4YN4 - chains A and T of the 4 polymer chains in the assembly; structure by X-ray diffraction, 2.24 A resolution.

== Chain A ==
Protein: DNA polymerase beta
From: Homo sapiens
Notes: EC 2.7.7.7, 4.2.99.-
Reference sequence: P06746 (DPOLB_HUMAN); numbering as in UniProt (aligned over 1-335)
Chain sequence (335 residues; row label = number of the first residue in the row):
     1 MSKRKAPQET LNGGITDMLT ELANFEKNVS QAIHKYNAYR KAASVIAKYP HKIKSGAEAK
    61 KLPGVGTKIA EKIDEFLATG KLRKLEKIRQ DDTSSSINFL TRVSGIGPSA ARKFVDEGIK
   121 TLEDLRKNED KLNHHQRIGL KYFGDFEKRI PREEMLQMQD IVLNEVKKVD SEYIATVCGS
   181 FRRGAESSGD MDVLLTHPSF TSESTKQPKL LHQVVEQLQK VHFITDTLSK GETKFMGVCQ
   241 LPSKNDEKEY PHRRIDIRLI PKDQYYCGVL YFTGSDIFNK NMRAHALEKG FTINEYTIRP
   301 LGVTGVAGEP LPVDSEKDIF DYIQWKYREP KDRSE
Unresolved in the structure: 1-6, 205-206
Metal / ion sites: Na+ site 1: Lys60, Leu62, Val65 (shared with 1 residue of chain D); Na+ site 2: Thr101, Val103, Ile106 (shared with 1 residue of chain P); Mn2+ site 1: Asp190, Asp192 (together with 1FZ) (shared with 1 residue of chain P)
Residues lining bound ligands: 1FZ (5'-O-[(R)-hydroxy{[(R)-hydroxy(phosphonooxy)phosphoryl]amino}phosphoryl]thymidine): Arg149, Gly179, Ser180, Arg183, Ser188, Gly189, Asp190, Asp192, Tyr271, Phe272, Thr273, Gly274, Ser275, Asp276, Asn279
Curated features (UniProtKB/Swiss-Prot):
  - region: Arg183 to Asp192 (DNA-binding)
  - active site: Lys72 (Nucleophile)
  - binding site (K(+)): Lys60, Leu62, Val65, Thr101, Val103, Ile106
  - binding site (Na(+)): Lys60, Leu62, Val65, Thr101, Val103, Ile106
  - binding site (dATP): Arg149, Ser180, Arg183, Gly189, Asp190
  - binding site (dCTP): Arg149, Ser180, Arg183, Gly189, Asp190
  - binding site (dGTP): Arg149, Ser180, Arg183, Gly189, Asp190, Asp192
  - binding site (dTTP): Arg149, Ser180, Arg183, Gly189, Asp190
  - binding site (Mg(2+)): Asp190, Asp192, Asp256
  - modified residue: Lys72 (N6-acetyllysine), Arg83 (Omega-N-methylarginine), Arg152 (Omega-N-methylarginine)
  - cross-link (Glycyl lysine isopeptide (Lys-Gly)): Lys41 (interchain with G-Cter in ubiquitin), Lys61 (interchain with G-Cter in ubiquitin), Lys81 (interchain with G-Cter in ubiquitin)
  - natural variant: Leu22 (L22P: Found in a gastric cancer sample; uncertain significance), Tyr39 (Y39C: Found in a gastric cancer sample; uncertain significance), Gly118 (G118V: Decreased DNA-directed DNA polymerase activity), Arg137 (R137Q: Decreased function in base-excision repair), Arg149 (R149I: Decreased DNA-directed DNA polymerase activity), Asp160 (D160N: Found in a gastric cancer sample; uncertain significance), Cys239 (C239R: Found in a gastric cancer sample; uncertain significance), Lys289 (K289M: Found in a colon cancer sample; uncertain significance), Asn294 (N294D: Found in a gastric cancer sample; uncertain significance), Glu295 (E295K: Found in a gastric cancer sample; uncertain significance)
  - mutagenesis: Phe25 (F25W: No effect on 5'-dRP lyase activity. Decreased ssDNA binding), His34 (H34G: Decreased 5'-dRP lyase activity. Decreased ssDNA binding), Lys35 (K35A: Decreased 5'-dRP lyase activity. Decreased ssDNA binding. Loss of 5'-dRP lyase activity; when associated with A-68 and A-72. Decreased ssDNA binding; when associated with A-68 and A-72 ...), Tyr39 (Y39F: No effect on 5'-dRP lyase activity; Y39Q: Abolishes DNA polymerase and 5'-dRP lyase activity), Lys41 (K41R: Abolishes ubiquitination; when associated with R-61 and R-81), Lys60 (K60A: Decreased 5'-dRP lyase activity. Decreased ssDNA binding), Lys61 (K61R: Abolishes ubiquitination; when associated with R-41 and R-81), Lys68 (K68A: No effect on 5'-dRP lyase activity. Decreased ssDNA binding. Loss of 5'-dRP lyase activity; when associated with A-35 and A-72. Decreased ssDNA binding; when associated with A-35 and A-72 ...), Glu71 (E71Q: No effect on 5'-dRP lyase activity. No effect on structure shown by circular dichroism. No effect on ssDNA binding), Lys72 (K72A: Severely reduced 5'-dRP lyase activity. Does not affect ssDNA binding. Loss of 5'-dRP lyase activity; when associated with A-35 and A-68. Decreased ssDNA binding ...), Glu75 (E75A: Slightly decreased 5'-dRP lyase activity. Decreased ssDNA binding. No effect on structure shown by circular dichroism), Lys81 (K81R: Abolishes ubiquitination; when associated with R-41 and R-61), 5 further mutagenesis entries in UniProt
From the paper describing this entry:
  - catalytic residues: Asp256 (proposed by the authors, not directly observed)

== Chain T ==
Molecule: DNA 16-mer (template)
Sequence (16 nucleotides; each row starts with the number of its first residue):
     1 CCGACXTCGC ATCAGC
Modified positions: 7BG (2-amino-7-benzyl-9-(2-deoxy-2-fluoro-5-O-phosphono-beta-D-arabinofuranosyl)-6-oxo-6,9-dihydro-1H-purin-7-ium) at position 6

== How chain A and chain T interact ==
Residue-residue contacts (17; chain A residue first):
  Ile33(A) with 7BG_6(T), base contact
  His34(A) with DC5(T), stacking on the base
  Asn37(A) with 7BG_6(T), base contact
  His134(A) with DT12(T), phosphate contact
  Ser229(A) with DC10(T), phosphate contact; DA11(T), sugar contact
  Lys230(A) with DC10(T), hydrogen bond to the phosphate; DA11(T), hydrogen bond to the phosphate
  Gly231(A) with DC10(T), phosphate contact
  Glu232(A) with DC10(T), hydrogen bond to the phosphate
  Thr233(A) with DG9(T), phosphate contact; DC10(T), hydrogen bond to the phosphate
  Lys234(A) with DG9(T), phosphate contact; DC10(T), hydrogen bond to the phosphate
  Tyr271(A) with 7BG_6(T), base contact
  Tyr296(A) with DC8(T), sugar contact; DG9(T), phosphate contact
Interface residues without a listed pair, chain A (14 interface residues in all): Asn133, Leu228

== Overview ==
14 residues of chain A and 7 residues of chain T are in contact; the contacts include 5 hydrogen bonds and 1
aromatic stacking contact. Polar contacts include Lys230(A)-DC10(T), Lys230(A)-DA11(T) and Glu232(A)-DC10(T).
Bound to chain A: compound 1FZ. From the paper: the catalytic residue Asp256(A).
Chain A is DNA polymerase beta (Homo sapiens) and chain T is DNA 16-mer (template); the structure, Structure
of human DNA polymerase beta complexed with N7BG in the template opposite to incoming non-hydrolyzable ...,
was determined by X-ray diffraction, deposited together with 5EOZ, 4YMN and 4YMO.
